Entry 7PAM (electron microscopy, 6.80 A resolution (low resolution: residue-level contacts below are approximate; hydrogen-bond / salt-bridge calls are withheld)); this record covers chains b and 3 of the 54 polymer chains in the assembly.

Chain b:
Protein: 50S ribosomal protein L3
From: Mycoplasma pneumoniae M129
UniProt: P75580 (RL3_MYCPN); residue numbers follow UniProt; this construct covers 1-287
Chain sequence (287 residues; numbered 1 to 287; the number before each row is that of its first residue):
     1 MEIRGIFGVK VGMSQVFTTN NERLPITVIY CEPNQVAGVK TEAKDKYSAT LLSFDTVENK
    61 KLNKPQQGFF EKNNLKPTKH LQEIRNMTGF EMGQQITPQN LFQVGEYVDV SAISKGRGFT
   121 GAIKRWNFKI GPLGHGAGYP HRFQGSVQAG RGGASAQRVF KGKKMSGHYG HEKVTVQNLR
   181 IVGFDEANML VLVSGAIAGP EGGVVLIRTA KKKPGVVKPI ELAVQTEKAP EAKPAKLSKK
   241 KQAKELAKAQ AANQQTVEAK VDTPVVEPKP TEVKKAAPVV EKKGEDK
Not modelled in the structure: 230-287

Chain 3:
Molecule: 23S ribosomal RNA
From: Mycoplasma pneumoniae M129
Sequence (2907 nucleotides; numbered 1 to 2907; the number before each row is that of its first residue):
     1 UACAAUAAGU UACUAAGGGC UUAUGGUGGA UGCCUUGGCA CUAAUAGGCG AUGAAGGACG
    61 UGUUAACCUG CGAUAAGCUU CGGGUAGGUG GUAAGAACCU CAGAUCCGGA GAUUUCCGAA
   121 UGGAGCAAUC CGGUAGUUGG AAACAGCUAU CAUUAAUUGA UGAAUAAAUA GUCAAUUAAA
   181 GCAAUACGUG GUGAAGUGAA ACAUCUCAGU AGCCACAGGA AAAGAAAACG AAUGUGAUUC
   241 CGUGUGUAGU GGCGAGCGAA AGCGGAACAG GCCAAACUUA UCAUUAGAUA GGGGUUGUAG
   301 GGCUUGCAAU GUGGACUUGA AAACGAUAGA AGAAGCUGUU GGAAAGCAGC GCGCAAAAGG
   361 GUGAUAGCCC CGUAUUUGAA AUUGUUUUCA UACCUAGCGA GAUCCCUGAG UAGCUCGGAA
   421 AACGUUAUUU UGAGUGAAUC UGCCCAGACC AUUGGGUAAG CCUAAAUACU AAUUAGUGAC
   481 CGAUAGCGAA ACAGUACCGU GAGGGAAAGG UGAAAAGAAC CCAGAGAUGG GAGUGAAAUA
   541 GAUUCUGAAA CCAUAUGCCU ACAACGUGUC AGAGCACAUU AAUGUGUGAU GGCGUGCGUU
   601 UUGAAGUAUG AGCCGGCGAG UUAUGAUAGC AAGCGUUAGU UAACCAGGAG AUGGGGAGCU
   661 GUAGCGAAAG CGAGUUUUAA AAGAGCGUUU GUUUGUUAUU AUAGACCCGA AACGGGUUGA
   721 GCUAGUCAUG AGCAGGUUGA AGGUUGAGUA ACAUCAACUG GAGGACCGAA CCGACUCUCG
   781 UUGAAACGAU AGCGGAUGAC UUGUGAUUAG GGGUGAAAUU CCAAUCGAAA UCCGUGAUAG
   841 CUGGUUCUCG UCGAAAUAGC UUUAAGGCUA GCGUGAGAUC ACAAAUAAGU GGAGGUAAAG
   901 CUACUGAAUG UAUGAUGGCG CCACCUAGGC GUACUGAAUA CAAUUAAACU CUGAAUGCCA
   961 UUUAUUUUAU UCUCGCAGUC AGACAGUGGG GGAUAAGCUU CAUUGUCAAG AGGGGAAGAG
  1021 CCCAGAUCAU UAAAUAAGGU CCCCAAAAUA UACUAAGUGG AAAAGGAUGU GAAAGUGCUA
  1081 AAACAGCAAG GAUGUUGGCU UAGAAGCAGC CAUCGUUUAA AGAGUGCGUA ACAGCUCACU
  1141 UGUCGAGUGU UUUUGCGCCG AAGAUGUAAC GGGGCUAAGU AUAUUACCGA AUUUAUGGAU
  1201 AAGAUUUAUA UCUUGUGGUA GACGAGCGUU GUAUUGGAGU UGAAGUCAAA GCGUGAGCAU
  1261 UGGUGGAUCC AAUACAAGUG AGAAUGCCGG CAUGAGUAAC GCUUGGGAGU GAGAAUCUCC
  1321 CAAACCGAUU GACUAAGGUU UCCUGGACCA GGGUCGUCCU UCCAGGGUUA GUCUGGACCU
  1381 AAGCUGAGGC UGAAAAGCGU AGGCGAUGGA CAACAGGUUA AUAUUCCUGU ACUUACAGUU
  1441 AGACUGAUGG AGUGACAAAG AAGGUUUUCC ACCCCCAUAA UUGGAUUUGG GGAUAAAUCA
  1501 UAAGGUGGUA CAAUAGGCAA AUCCGUUGUG CAUAACAUUG AGUGAUGAUG UCGAGUGAAU
  1561 GAGUGAUCAA GUAGCGAAGG UGGUAUUAAU CAUGCUUUCA AGAAAAGCUU CUAGGGUUAA
  1621 UCUAGCUGUA ACCAGUACCG AGAACGAACA CACGUAGUCA AGGAGAGGAU CCUAAGGUUA
  1681 GCGAGUGAAC UAUAGCCAAG GAACUCUGCA AAUUAACCCC GUAAGUUAGC GAGAAGGGGU
  1741 GCUUAUGUAA AAGUAAGCCG CAGUGAAGAA CGAGGGGGGA CUGUUUAACU AAAACACAAC
  1801 UCUAUGCCAA ACCGUAAGGU GAUGUAUAUG GGGUGACACC UGCCCAGUGC UGGAAGGUUA
  1861 AAGAAGGAGG UUAGCGCAAG CGAAGCUUUU AACUGAAGCC CCAGUGAACG GCGGCCGUAA
  1921 CUAUAACGGU CCUAAGGUAG CGAAAUUCCU AGUCGGGUAA AUUCCGUCCC GCUUGAAUGG
  1981 UGUAACCAUC UCUUGACUGU CUCGGCUAUA GACUCGGUGA AAUCCAGGUA CGGGUGAAGA
  2041 CACCCGUUAG GCGCAACGGG ACGGAAAGAC CCCGUGAAGC UUUACUGUAG CUUAAUAUUG
  2101 AUCAGGACAU UAUCAUGUAG AGAAUAGGUA GGAGCAAUCG AUGCAAGUUC GCUAGGACUU
  2161 GUUGAUGCGA AAGGUGGAAU ACUACCCUUG GUUGUGUGCU GUUCUAAUUG GUAACUGUUA
  2221 UCCAGUUUCA AGACAGUGUU AGGUGGGCAG UUUGACUGGG GCGGUCGCCU CCUAAAAGGU
  2281 AACGGAGGCG UACAAAGGUA CCUUCAGUAC GGUUGGAAAU CGUAUGUAGA GUGUAAUGGU
  2341 GUAAGGGUGC UUGACUGUGA GACAUACAGG UCGAACAGGU GAGAAAUCAG GUCAUAGUGA
  2401 UCCGGUGGUC CAGUAUGGAA UGGCCAUCGC UCAACGGAUA AAAGCUACUC CGGGGAUAAC
  2461 AGGCUGAUAC UGCCCAAGAG UUCAUAUCGA CGGCAGUGUU UGGCACCUCG AUGUCGACUC
  2521 AUCUCAUCCU CGAGCUGAAG CAGGUUCGAA GGGUUCGGCU GUUCGCCGAU UAAAGAGAUA
  2581 CGUGAGUUGG GUUCAAACCG UCGUGAGACA GGUUGGUCCC UAUCUAUUGU GCCCGUAGGA
  2641 AGAUUGAAGA GUGUUGCUUC UAGUACGAGA GGACCGAAGC GAGGACACCU CUUAUGCUCC
  2701 AGUUGUAGCG CCAGCUGCAC CGCUGGGUAG UAACGUGUCU AUUAGAUAAA CGCUGAAAGC
  2761 AUCUAAGUGU GAAACUAUCU CAAAGAUUAA UCUUCCCAUU UCGCAAGAAA GUAAGAGCCG
  2821 UCAAAGACGA UGACGUUGAU AGGUUACAGG UGUAAGCAUA GUGAUAUGUU GAGCUGAGUA
  2881 AUACUAAUUG CUCGAGGACU UAUUGGA
Not modelled in the structure: 1-7, 923-927, 1560-1569, 2901-2907

How chain b and chain 3 interact:
Residue-residue contacts - 181 pairs, chain b then chain 3:
  Met1(b) with U2778(3); C2779(3)
  Met13(b) with U2690(3)
  Ser14(b) with U2690(3)
  Gln15(b) with U2690(3); C2691(3)
  Arg23(b) with G2737(3)
  Pro25(b) with U2690(3); G2737(3)
  Lys40(b) with A2643(3); U2644(3)
  Tyr47(b) with U2644(3); U2645(3)
  Leu51(b) with A2643(3)
  Lys60(b) with G2835(3); U2837(3); G2838(3)
  Lys61(b) with C2834(3); G2835(3)
  Asn63(b) with G2815(3)
  Lys64(b) with C2796(3); A2814(3); G2815(3)
  Pro65(b) with U2794(3); C2795(3); A2814(3); G2815(3)
  Gln66(b) with A2641(3)
  Phe69(b) with U2793(3); U2794(3)
  Lys72(b) with U2794(3); C2795(3)
  Lys79(b) with A2833(3)
  Leu81(b) with A2643(3)
  Gln82(b) with U2644(3)
  Glu83(b) with A2643(3); U2644(3)
  Arg85(b) with G2646(3)
  Ser111(b) with C2781(3)
  Ser114(b) with A2687(3); C2688(3)
  Lys115(b) with C2688(3); U2731(3); A2732(3); A2825(3)
  Gly116(b) with A2825(3)
  Arg117(b) with C2688(3); A2732(3)
  Gly118(b) with G2826(3); A2827(3)
  Phe119(b) with A1688(3); A1689(3); A2827(3)
  Lys124(b) with G2005(3); A2733(3)
  Arg125(b) with U2628(3); G2629(3)
  Phe128(b) with G2004(3); C2520(3); A2521(3)
  Lys129(b) with G2004(3); U2519(3); C2520(3)
  Ile130(b) with G2004(3); G2005(3)
  Pro132(b) with C2518(3)
  Leu133(b) with U2000(3); C2001(3)
  His135(b) with U1705(3); C1706(3); U1707(3); U2588(3)
  Gly136(b) with U778(3)
  Gly138(b) with A1692(3); U2587(3)
  Tyr139(b) with G780(3); U1691(3); A1692(3)
  Pro140(b) with U1691(3); G2586(3); U2587(3)
  His141(b) with U1691(3); A1692(3)
  Arg142(b) with C1690(3); U1691(3); G2005(3)
  Phe143(b) with U2519(3); G2586(3); U2587(3)
  Gln144(b) with U2519(3); C2520(3)
  Gly145(b) with U2519(3); G2586(3)
  Ser146(b) with G2059(3); C2520(3); U2583(3); G2586(3)
  Val147(b) with G2059(3)
  Gln148(b) with G2059(3); G2060(3); G2582(3); U2583(3); G2584(3); A2585(3)
  Ala149(b) with U2579(3); G2582(3)
  Gly150(b) with G2059(3); U2579(3); A2580(3)
  Arg151(b) with G2039(3); U2512(3); U2514(3); A2580(3)
  Gly152(b) with G2039(3); A2580(3)
  Gly153(b) with G2039(3); A2040(3)
  Ala154(b) with U1165(3)
  Ser155(b) with U1165(3); U2579(3); A2580(3)
  Ala156(b) with G2032(3)
  Gln157(b) with U607(3); A2040(3); C2041(3); G2059(3); G2060(3)
  Arg158(b) with U1165(3); C2031(3); G2032(3); G2059(3)
  Val159(b) with G2059(3); A2626(3); U2627(3)
  Phe160(b) with U2627(3)
  Lys161(b) with U2627(3); U2628(3)
  Gly162(b) with U2627(3); U2628(3)
  Lys163(b) with C2520(3); A2521(3); U2627(3)
  Met165(b) with C2057(3); U2628(3)
  Ser166(b) with U2628(3)
  Gly167(b) with G2629(3)
  His168(b) with G2629(3); G2826(3)
  Tyr169(b) with C2686(3); A2687(3)
  His171(b) with A2824(3); A2825(3)
  Glu172(b) with A2687(3)
  Lys173(b) with C2781(3); A2782(3)
  Val174(b) with C2686(3); A2687(3)
  Thr175(b) with U2780(3); C2781(3)
  Gln177(b) with U2738(3); C2739(3)
  Asn178(b) with U2738(3); C2739(3)
  Arg180(b) with G2737(3); U2738(3)
  Gly195(b) with G2737(3)
  Ile197(b) with A2687(3); C2688(3)
  Ala198(b) with A2687(3); C2688(3)
  Gly199(b) with A2687(3); C2688(3)
  Pro200(b) with A2824(3)
  Glu201(b) with C2689(3); G2730(3)
  Gly202(b) with A2824(3)
  Gly203(b) with A2824(3)
  Lys211(b) with C2779(3); U2780(3)
  Lys212(b) with A2741(3); C2779(3)
Other interface residues (no listed pair), chain b (94 interface residues in all): Glu58, Gly68, Thr120, Gly121, Asn127, Gly134, Ala196
Other interface residues (no listed pair), chain 3 (90 interface residues in all): C779, C1704, C1709, G2058, U2736, U2791, A2813, A2839

In short:
94 residues of chain b face 90 of chain 3 across their interface.
Chain b is 50S ribosomal protein L3 and chain 3 is 23S ribosomal RNA, both from Mycoplasma pneumoniae M129;
the structure, 70S ribosome with A*- and P/E-site tRNAs in Mycoplasma pneumoniae cells, was determined by
electron microscopy together with 7OOC, 7OOD, 7P6Z, 7PAH, 7PAI, 7PAJ and 23 further entries from the same
study.
